Entry 1TJ2 (X-ray diffraction, 2.05 A resolution); this record covers chain A.

[Chain A]
Name: Bifunctional putA protein
Organism: Escherichia coli
Notes: EC 1.5.99.8; fragment: E. coli PutA proline dehydrogenase domain (residues 86-669)
Reference sequence: P09546 (PUTA_ECOLI); numbering as in UniProt (aligned over 86-669)
Chain sequence (584 residues; each row starts with the number of its first residue):
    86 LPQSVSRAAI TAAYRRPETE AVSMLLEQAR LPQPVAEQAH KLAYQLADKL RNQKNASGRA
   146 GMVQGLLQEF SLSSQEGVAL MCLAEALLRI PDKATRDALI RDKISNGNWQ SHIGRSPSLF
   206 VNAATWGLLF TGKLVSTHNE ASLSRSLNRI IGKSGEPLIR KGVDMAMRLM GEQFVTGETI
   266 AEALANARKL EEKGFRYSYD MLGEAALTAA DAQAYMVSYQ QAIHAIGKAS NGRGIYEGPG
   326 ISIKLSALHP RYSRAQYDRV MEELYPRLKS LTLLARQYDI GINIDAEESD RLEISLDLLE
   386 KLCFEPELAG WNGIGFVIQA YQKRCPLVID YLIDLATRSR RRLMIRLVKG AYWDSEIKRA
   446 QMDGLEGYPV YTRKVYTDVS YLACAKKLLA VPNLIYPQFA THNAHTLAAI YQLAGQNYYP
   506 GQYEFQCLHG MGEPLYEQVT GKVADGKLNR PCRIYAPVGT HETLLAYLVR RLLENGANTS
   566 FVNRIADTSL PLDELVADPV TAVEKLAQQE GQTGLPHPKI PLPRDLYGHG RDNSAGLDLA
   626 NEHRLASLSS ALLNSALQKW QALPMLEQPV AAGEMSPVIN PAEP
Unresolved in the structure: 86-87, 148-161, 185-243, 611-669
Small-molecule neighbours: FAD (flavin-adenine dinucleotide): Asp370, Ala371, Val402, Gln404, Tyr406, Arg431, Val433, Lys434, Gly435, Ala436, Tyr437, Trp438, Tyr456, Thr457, Arg458, Lys459, Thr462, Asp463, Ala485, Thr486, His487, Asn488, Thr491, Gln511, Cys512, Leu513, Tyr540, Arg556, Glu559, Thr564, Ser565, Phe566
Reported in the primary citation:
  - binding site for flavin-adenine dinucleotide: Arg431
  - binding site for acetate ion: Lys329, Arg555, Arg556
  - catalytic residues: Lys329, Tyr437 (proposed by the authors, not directly observed)
  - mutagenesis - L432P (5-fold): decreased catalytic activity
  - mutagenesis - L432P: decreased stability

[Summary]
Chain A binds flavin-adenine dinucleotide. The paper reports catalytic residues Lys329 and Tyr437; L432P
reduces catalytic activity.
Chain A is Bifunctional putA protein (Escherichia coli); the structure, Crystal structure of E. coli PutA
proline dehydrogenase domain (residues 86-669) complexed with acetate, was determined by X-ray diffraction,
deposited together with 1TIW, 1TJ0 and 1TJ1.
